Entry 5ZR1 (electron microscopy, 3.00 A resolution); this record covers chains A and G of the 8 polymer chains in the assembly.

[Chain A]
Molecule: Origin recognition complex subunit 1
Organism: Saccharomyces cerevisiae (strain ATCC 204508 / S288c)
Reference sequence: P54784 (ORC1_YEAST); residues 1-914 here = UniProt positions 1-914
Sequence (914 residues; numbered 1 to 914; the number before each row is that of its first residue):
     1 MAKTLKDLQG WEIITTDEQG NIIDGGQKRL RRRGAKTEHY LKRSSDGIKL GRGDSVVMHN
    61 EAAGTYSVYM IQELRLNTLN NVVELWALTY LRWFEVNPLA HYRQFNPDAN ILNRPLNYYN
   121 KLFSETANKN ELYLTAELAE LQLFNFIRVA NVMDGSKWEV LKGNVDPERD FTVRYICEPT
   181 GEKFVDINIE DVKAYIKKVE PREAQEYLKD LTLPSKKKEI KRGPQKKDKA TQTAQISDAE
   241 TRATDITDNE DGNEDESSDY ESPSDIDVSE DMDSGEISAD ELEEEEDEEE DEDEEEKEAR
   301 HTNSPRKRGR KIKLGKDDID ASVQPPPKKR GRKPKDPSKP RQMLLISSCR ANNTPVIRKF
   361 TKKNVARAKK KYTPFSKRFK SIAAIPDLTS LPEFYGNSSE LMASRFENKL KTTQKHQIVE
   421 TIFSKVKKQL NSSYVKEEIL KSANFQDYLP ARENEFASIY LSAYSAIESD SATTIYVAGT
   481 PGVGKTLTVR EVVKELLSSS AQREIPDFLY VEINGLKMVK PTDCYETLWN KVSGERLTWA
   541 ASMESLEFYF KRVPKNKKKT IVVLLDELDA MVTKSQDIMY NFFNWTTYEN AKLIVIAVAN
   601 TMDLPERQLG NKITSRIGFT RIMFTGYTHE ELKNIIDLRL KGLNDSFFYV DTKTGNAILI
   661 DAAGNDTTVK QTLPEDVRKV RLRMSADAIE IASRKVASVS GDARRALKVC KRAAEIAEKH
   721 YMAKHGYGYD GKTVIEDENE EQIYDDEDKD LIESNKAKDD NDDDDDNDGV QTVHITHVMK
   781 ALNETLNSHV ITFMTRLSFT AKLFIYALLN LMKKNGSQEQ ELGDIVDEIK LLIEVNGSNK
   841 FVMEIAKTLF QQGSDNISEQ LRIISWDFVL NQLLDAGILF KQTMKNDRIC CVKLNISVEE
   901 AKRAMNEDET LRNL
Not modelled in the structure: 1-354, 435-447, 661-675, 731-768
Metal / ion sites: Mg2+: Thr-486 (together with ATP-gamma-S)
Ligand contacts: ATP-gamma-S (AGS; phosphothiophosphoric acid-adenylate ester): Ser-432, Ser-433, Leu-449, Pro-450, Ala-451, Pro-481, Gly-482, Val-483, Gly-484, Lys-485, Thr-486, Leu-487, Glu-567, Asn-600, Tyr-627, Ile-635, Arg-639, Ala-703, Arg-704, Leu-707
Swiss-Prot annotation at these positions:
  - binding site (ATP): Val-435, Gly-479 to Leu-487, Glu-567, Asn-600, Arg-704, Gly-726 to Thr-733
  - binding site (Mg(2+)): Asp-566, Glu-567
  - modified residue: Ser-237 (Phosphoserine)
Reported in the primary citation:
  - binding site for 72bp-oring DNA, ACS305, T-rich (chain G): Phe-360, Lys-362, Arg-367, Tyr-372
  - contacts within the chain: Arg-367/Tyr-372

[Chain G]
Molecule: 72bp-oring DNA, ACS305, T-rich
Sequence (72 nucleotides; each row starts with the number of its first residue):
     1 TGGTTTTTAT ATGTTTTGTT ATGTATTGTT TATTTTCCCT TTAATTTTAG GATATGAAAA
    61 CAAGAATTTA TC
Not modelled in the structure: 42-72

[Chain A / chain G interface]
Contacting residue pairs - 14 pairs, chain A then chain G:
  Phe-360(A) / DG13(G)  base contact
  Phe-360(A) / DT14(G)  sugar contact
  Lys-362(A) / DA11(G)  base contact
  Lys-362(A) / DT12(G)  hydrogen bond to the base
  Lys-362(A) / DG13(G)  sugar contact
  Arg-367(A) / DA9(G)  base contact
  Arg-367(A) / DT10(G)  hydrogen bond to the base
  Arg-367(A) / DA11(G)  hydrogen bond to the sugar
  Tyr-372(A) / DA9(G)  base contact
  Tyr-372(A) / DT10(G)  sugar contact
  Lys-520(A) / DA11(G)  phosphate contact
  Lys-520(A) / DT12(G)  salt bridge to the phosphate
  Thr-538(A) / DA11(G)  phosphate contact
  Trp-539(A) / DA11(G)  hydrogen bond to the phosphate
Also at the interface, not in a pair above, chain A (9 interface residues in all): Glu-526, Ala-540

[In short]
The interface between chain A and chain G involves 9 residues on one side and 6 on the other; the contacts
include 4 hydrogen bonds and 1 salt bridge. Polar contacts include Lys-362(A)/DT12(G), Arg-367(A)/DT10(G) and
Arg-367(A)/DA11(G). From the paper: a binding site for 72bp-oring DNA, ACS305, T-rich (chain G) at Phe-360(A),
Lys-362(A) and Arg-367(A) among others; contacts within the chain involving Tyr-372(A) and Arg-367(A).
Here chain A is Origin recognition complex subunit 1 (Saccharomyces cerevisiae (strain ATCC 204508 / S288c))
and chain G is 72bp-oring DNA, ACS305, T-rich. Entry 5ZR1 (Saccharomyces Cerevisiae Origin Recognition Complex
Bound to a 72-bp Origin DNA containing ACS and B1 element) was determined by electron microscopy.
